6LFM - chains B and S of the 7 polymer chains in the assembly; structure by electron microscopy, 3.50 A resolution.

# Chain B
Molecule: Guanine nucleotide-binding protein G(I)/G(S)/G(T) subunit beta-1
From: Homo sapiens
UniProtKB: P62873 (GBB1_HUMAN); numbering as in UniProt (aligned over 2-340)
Chain sequence (346 residues; row label = number of the first residue in the row; numbers below 1 keep their minus sign (Ile-5 is residue -5)):
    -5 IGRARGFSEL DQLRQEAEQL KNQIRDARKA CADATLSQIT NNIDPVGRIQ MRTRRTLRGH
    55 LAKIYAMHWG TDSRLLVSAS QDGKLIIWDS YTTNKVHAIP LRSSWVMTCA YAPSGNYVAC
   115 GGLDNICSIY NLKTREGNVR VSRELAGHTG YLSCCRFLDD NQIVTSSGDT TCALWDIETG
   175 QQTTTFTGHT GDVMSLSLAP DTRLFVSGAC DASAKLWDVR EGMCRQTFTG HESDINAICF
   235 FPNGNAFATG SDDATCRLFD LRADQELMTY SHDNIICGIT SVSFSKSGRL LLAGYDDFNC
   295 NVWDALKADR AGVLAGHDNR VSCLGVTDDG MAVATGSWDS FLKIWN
Disordered / not traced: -5 to 2
Sequence notes: expression tag (-5 to 1)
Curated features (UniProtKB/Swiss-Prot):
  - modified residue: Ser2 (N-acetylserine), His266 (Phosphohistidine)

# Chain S
Molecule: scFv16
From: Homo sapiens
Notes: antibody fragment or engineered binder
Chain sequence (259 residues; numbered 1 to 247 plus 14 insertion-coded residues; 2 numbers in that range are skipped by the numbering (no residue carries them; nothing is unmodelled there); the number before each row is that of its first residue; a row labelled like 121A-121N holds insertion residues (121A, then the next letters in order)):
     1 DVQLVESGGG LVQPGGSRKL SCSASGFAFS SFGMHWVRQA PEKGLEWVAY ISSGSGTIYY
    61 ADTVKGRFTI SRDDPKNTLF LQMTSLRSED TAMYYCVRSI YYYGSSPFDF WGQGTTLTVS
   121 S
121A-121N GGGGSGGGGSGGGG
   124 SDIVMTQATS SVPVTPGESV SISCRSSKSL LHSNGNTYLY WFLQRPGQSP QLLIYRMSNL
   184 ASGVPDRFSG SGSGTAFTLT ISRLEAEDVG VYYCMQHLEY PLTFGAGTKL ELKAAAHHHH
   244 HHHH
Disordered / not traced: 1, 121A-121N, 236-247
Disulfides: Cys22-Cys96, Cys147-Cys217

# Chain B / chain S interface
Residue-residue contacts - 13 pairs, chain B then chain S:
  Asp66(B) - Tyr103(S)
  Arg68(B) - Tyr103(S)
  Leu69(B) - Tyr103(S)  hydrophobic
  Val90(B) - Tyr102(S)  hydrophobic
  His91(B) - Tyr102(S)
  Lys127(B) - Gly104(S)
  Arg129(B) - Val2(S)
  Arg129(B) - Arg98(S)
  Arg129(B) - Ser185(S)
  Glu130(B) - Phe27(S)
  Glu130(B) - Ala28(S)
  Gly131(B) - Phe32(S)
  Asn132(B) - Ala28(S)
Other interface residues (no listed pair), chain B (11 interface residues in all): Asp83
Other interface residues (no listed pair), chain S (10 interface residues in all): Gly26

# In short
Chain B and chain S form an interface of 11 and 10 residues respectively.
Chain B is Guanine nucleotide-binding protein G(I)/G(S)/G(T) subunit beta-1 and chain S is scFv16, both from
Homo sapiens; the structure, Cryo-EM structure of a class A GPCR, was determined by electron microscopy,
deposited together with 6LFL and 6LFO.
